Entry 5JI6 (X-ray diffraction, 2.15 A resolution); this record covers chain A.

== Chain A ==
Protein: Methionine aminopeptidase 2
Source organism: Homo sapiens
Notes: EC 3.4.11.18
UniProt: P50579 (MAP2_HUMAN), isoform P50579-2; residues 110-478 here correspond to UniProt positions 87-455 (UniProt number = residue number - 23)
Sequence (369 residues; numbered 110 to 478; the number before each row is that of its first residue):
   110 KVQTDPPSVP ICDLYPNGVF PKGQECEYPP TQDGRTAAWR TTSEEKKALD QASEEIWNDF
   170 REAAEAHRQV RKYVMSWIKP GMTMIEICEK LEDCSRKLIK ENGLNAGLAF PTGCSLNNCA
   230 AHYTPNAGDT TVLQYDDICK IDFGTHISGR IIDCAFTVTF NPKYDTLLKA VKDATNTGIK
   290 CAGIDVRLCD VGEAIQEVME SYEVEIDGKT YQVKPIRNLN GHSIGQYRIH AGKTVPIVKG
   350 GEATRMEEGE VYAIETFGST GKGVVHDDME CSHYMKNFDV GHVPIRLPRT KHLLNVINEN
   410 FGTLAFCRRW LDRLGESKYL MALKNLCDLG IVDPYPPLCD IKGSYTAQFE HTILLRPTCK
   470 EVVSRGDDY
Not modelled in the structure: 349
Cystine bridges: Cys228-Cys448
Metal / ion sites: Mn2+ site 1: Asp251, Asp262, Glu459; Mn2+ site 2: Asp262, His331, Glu364, Glu459 (together with 6KN)
Small-molecule neighbours: 6KN (4-(3-methylpyridin-4-yl)-6-(trifluoromethyl)-1H-indazole): Phe219, Pro220, His231, Asp262, His331, Ile338, His339, Glu364, His382, Met384, Ala414, Tyr444, Glu459
UniProt features mapped onto this chain:
  - binding site (a divalent metal cation): Asp274

== Summary ==
Chain A binds compound 6KN. Asp251, Asp262 and Glu459 form the Mn2+ site 1. The Mn2+ site 2 is built by
Asp262, His331, Glu364 and Glu459. UniProt lists divalent metal cation-binding residue Asp274.
Chain A is Methionine aminopeptidase 2 (Homo sapiens); the structure, Potent, Reversible MetAP2 Inhibitors via
FBDD, was determined by X-ray diffraction, deposited together with 5JHU.
